4V5V - chains AD and AK of the 11 polymer chains in the assembly; structure by X-ray diffraction, 3.60 A resolution.

== Chain AD ==
Molecule: Respiratory syncytial virus nucleocapsid protein
Organism: Human respiratory syncytial virus
UniProtKB: Q4KRW9 (Q4KRW9_HRSV); residues 1-375 here = UniProt positions 1-375
Amino-acid sequence (375 residues; numbered 1 to 375; the number before each row is that of its first residue):
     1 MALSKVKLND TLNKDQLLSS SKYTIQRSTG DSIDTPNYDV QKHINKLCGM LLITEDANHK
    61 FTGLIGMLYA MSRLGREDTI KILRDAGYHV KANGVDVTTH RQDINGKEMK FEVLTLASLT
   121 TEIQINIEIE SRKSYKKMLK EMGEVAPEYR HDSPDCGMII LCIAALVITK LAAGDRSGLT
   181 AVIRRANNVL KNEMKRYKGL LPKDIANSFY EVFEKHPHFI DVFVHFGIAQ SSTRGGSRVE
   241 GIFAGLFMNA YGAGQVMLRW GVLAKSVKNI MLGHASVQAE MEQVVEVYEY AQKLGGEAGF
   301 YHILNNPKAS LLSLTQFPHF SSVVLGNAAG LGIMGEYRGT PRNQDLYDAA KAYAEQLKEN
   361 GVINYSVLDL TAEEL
Curated features (UniProtKB/Swiss-Prot):
  - region: Arg338 to Asn364 (Interaction with the phosphoprotein)
  - modified residue: Tyr38 (Phosphotyrosine)

== Chain AK ==
Molecule: 70-nt RNA strand
Organism: Escherichia coli
Sequence (70 nucleotides; row label = number of the first residue in the row):
     1 CCCCCCCCCC CCCCCCCCCC CCCCCCCCCC CCCCCCCCCC CCCCCCCCCC CCCCCCCCCC
    61 CCCCCCCCCC

== How chain AD and chain AK interact ==
Contacting residue pairs - 37 pairs, chain AD then chain AK:
  Thr169(AD) - C28(AK)  base contact
  Lys170(AD) - C26(AK)  phosphate contact
  Lys170(AD) - C27(AK)  salt bridge to the phosphate
  Lys170(AD) - C28(AK)  base contact
  Ala172(AD) - C24(AK)  hydrogen bond to the sugar
  Ala173(AD) - C24(AK)  sugar contact
  Ala173(AD) - C25(AK)  sugar contact
  Ala181(AD) - C27(AK)  phosphate contact
  Arg184(AD) - C27(AK)  salt bridge to the phosphate
  Arg184(AD) - C28(AK)  salt bridge to the phosphate
  Arg185(AD) - C28(AK)  base contact
  Arg185(AD) - C29(AK)  salt bridge to the phosphate
  Val189(AD) - C29(AK)  phosphate contact
  Gly241(AD) - C29(AK)  base contact
  Ile242(AD) - C29(AK)  base contact
  Gly245(AD) - C29(AK)  base contact
  Asn249(AD) - C28(AK)  base contact
  Asn249(AD) - C29(AK)  sugar contact
  Gly254(AD) - C24(AK)  phosphate contact
  Gly254(AD) - C25(AK)  hydrogen bond to the phosphate
  Gln255(AD) - C25(AK)  phosphate contact
  Val256(AD) - C25(AK)  phosphate contact
  Val256(AD) - C26(AK)  base contact
  Trp260(AD) - C26(AK)  base contact
  His302(AD) - C24(AK)  sugar contact
  Ser313(AD) - C23(AK)  phosphate contact
  Ser313(AD) - C24(AK)  hydrogen bond to the phosphate
  Thr315(AD) - C23(AK)  phosphate contact
  Thr315(AD) - C24(AK)  hydrogen bond to the phosphate
  Ile333(AD) - C26(AK)  base contact
  Gly335(AD) - C26(AK)  hydrogen bond to the sugar
  Glu336(AD) - C26(AK)  sugar contact
  Tyr337(AD) - C25(AK)  hydrogen bond to the phosphate
  Tyr337(AD) - C26(AK)  sugar contact
  Arg338(AD) - C25(AK)  hydrogen bond to the sugar
  Gly339(AD) - C25(AK)  base contact
  Arg342(AD) - C23(AK)  salt bridge to the phosphate
Interface residues without a listed pair, chain AD (30 interface residues in all): Asn188, Arg238, Leu246, Leu314

== Summary ==
The interface between chain AD and chain AK involves 30 residues on one side and 7 on the other, with 7
hydrogen bonds and 5 salt bridges. Among the polar pairs are Ala172(AD)-C24(AK), Gly335(AD)-C26(AK) and
Arg338(AD)-C25(AK).
Here chain AD is Respiratory syncytial virus nucleocapsid protein (Human respiratory syncytial virus) and
chain AK is a 70-nt RNA strand (Escherichia coli). Entry 4V5V (Structure of respiratory syncytial virus
nucleocapsid protein, P1 crystal form) was determined by X-ray diffraction together with 2YHM from the same
study.
